Entry 8TFL (X-ray diffraction, 2.89 A resolution); this record covers chains A and B.

== Chain A ==
Molecule: Ricin A chain
Organism: Ricinus communis
Notes: EC 3.2.2.22
UniProt: P02879 (RICI_RICCO); residues 5-264 here correspond to UniProt positions 40-299 (UniProt number = residue number + 35)
Amino-acid sequence (260 residues; row label = number of the first residue in the row):
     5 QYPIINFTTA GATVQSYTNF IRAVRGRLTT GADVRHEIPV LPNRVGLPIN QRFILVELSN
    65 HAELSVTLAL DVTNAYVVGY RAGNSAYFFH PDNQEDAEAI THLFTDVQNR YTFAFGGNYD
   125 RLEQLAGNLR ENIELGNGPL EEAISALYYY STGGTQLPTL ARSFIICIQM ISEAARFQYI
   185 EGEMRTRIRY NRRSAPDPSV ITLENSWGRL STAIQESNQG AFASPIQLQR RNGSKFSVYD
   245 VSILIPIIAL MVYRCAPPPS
Small-molecule neighbours: 2-acetamido-2-deoxy-alpha-D-glucopyranose (NDG): Ile-8, Ile-9, Asn-10

== Chain B ==
Molecule: Ricin B chain
Organism: Ricinus communis
UniProt: P02879 (RICI_RICCO); residues 2-262 here correspond to UniProt positions 316-576 (UniProt number = residue number + 314)
Amino-acid sequence (261 residues; row label = number of the first residue in the row):
     2 DVCMDPEPIV RIVGRNGLCV DVRDGRFHNG NAIQLWPCKS NTDANQLWTL KRDNTIRSNG
    62 KCLTTYGYSP GVYVMIYDCN TAATDATRWQ IWDNGTIINP RSSLVLAATS GNSGTTLTVQ
   122 TNIYAVSQGW LPTNNTQPFV TTIVGLYGLC LQANSGQVWI EDCSSEKAEQ QWALYADGSI
   182 RPQQNRDNCL TSDSNIRETV VKILSCGPAS SGQRWMFKND GTILNLYSGL VLDVRASDPS
   242 LKQIILYPLH GDPNQIWLPL F
Disulfide bonds: Cys-20/Cys-39, Cys-63/Cys-80, Cys-151/Cys-164, Cys-190/Cys-207

== Interface between chain A and chain B ==
Contacting residue pairs (63):
  His-40(A) with Asp-94(B)
  Glu-41(A) with Met-217(B); Asn-220(B), hydrogen bond (backbone-side chain)
  Ile-42(A) with Asn-220(B)
  Pro-43(A) with Asn-220(B)
  Gln-182(A) with Asn-220(B), hydrogen bond (side chain-backbone)
  Tyr-183(A) with Leu-259(B); Pro-260(B); Leu-261(B), hydrophobic; Phe-262(B), hydrophobic
  Gly-186(A) with Leu-259(B)
  Glu-187(A) with Leu-261(B)
  Arg-193(A) with Tyr-148(B); Gly-149(B)
  Tyr-194(A) with Tyr-148(B), hydrogen bond (side chain-backbone); Leu-150(B)
  Ser-203(A) with Phe-262(B)
  Leu-207(A) with Phe-262(B), hydrophobic
  Gln-219(A) with Cys-4(B), hydrogen bond (backbone-side chain)
  Glu-220(A) with Cys-4(B), hydrogen bond; Met-5(B); Pro-7(B)
  Ser-221(A) with Asp-6(B)
  Asn-222(A) with Asp-6(B); Pro-7(B), hydrogen bond (side chain-backbone); Pro-9(B); Leu-51(B), hydrogen bond (side chain-backbone); Lys-52(B), hydrogen bond (side chain-backbone)
  Gln-223(A) with Gln-91(B); Ile-92(B), hydrogen bond (side chain-backbone)
  Ala-225(A) with Leu-51(B), hydrophobic
  Phe-226(A) with Pro-9(B)
  Ala-227(A) with Pro-7(B), hydrophobic
  Gln-233(A) with Phe-262(B)
  Arg-234(A) with Val-141(B), hydrogen bond (side chain-backbone); Phe-262(B), hydrogen bond (side chain-backbone)
  Arg-235(A) with Thr-143(B); Ser-166(B); Leu-261(B); Phe-262(B)
  Phe-240(A) with Phe-140(B), hydrophobic; Phe-262(B), hydrophobic
  Ser-241(A) with Asn-136(B), hydrogen bond (backbone-side chain)
  Tyr-243(A) with Pro-133(B); Thr-134(B); Asn-135(B); Asn-136(B)
  Asp-244(A) with Leu-132(B); Pro-133(B)
  Ser-246(A) with Leu-132(B)
  Ile-247(A) with Phe-140(B), hydrophobic
  Ile-249(A) with Met-217(B), hydrophobic; Phe-218(B); Lys-219(B); Asn-220(B), hydrogen bond (backbone-side chain)
  Pro-250(A) with Phe-218(B), hydrophobic; Lys-219(B); Leu-259(B)
  Ile-251(A) with Phe-262(B), hydrophobic
  Ile-252(A) with Asn-220(B), hydrogen bond (backbone-side chain)
  Cys-259(A) with Cys-4(B), disulfide
  Ala-260(A) with Asp-2(B), hydrogen bond (backbone-backbone); Cys-4(B), hydrogen bond (backbone-backbone)
Other interface residues (no listed pair), chain A (39 interface residues in all): Val-242, Val-245, Ala-253, Tyr-257
Other interface residues (no listed pair), chain B (35 interface residues in all): Val-3, Glu-8, Asn-55, Trp-90
Disulfides between the chains: Cys-259(A)/Cys-4(B)

== In short ==
39 residues of chain A and 35 residues of chain B are in contact; the contacts include 1 disulfide bond and 16
hydrogen bonds. Polar contacts include Glu-41(A)/Asn-220(B), Gln-182(A)/Asn-220(B) and Tyr-194(A)/Tyr-148(B).
Bound to chain A: 2-acetamido-2-deoxy-alpha-D-glucopyranose.
Here chain A is Ricin A chain and chain B is Ricin B chain, both from Ricinus communis. Entry 8TFL (Ricin in
complex with Fab SylH3) was determined by X-ray diffraction, deposited together with 8TFH.
